Entry 1JGE (X-ray diffraction, 2.10 A resolution); this record covers chains A and B of the 3 polymer chains in the assembly.

Chain A:
Protein: HLA class I histocompatibility antigen, B-27 B*2705 alpha chain
From: Homo sapiens
UniProtKB: P03989 (1B27_HUMAN); residues 1-276 here correspond to UniProt positions 25-300 (UniProt number = residue number + 24)
Chain sequence (276 residues; each row starts with the number of its first residue):
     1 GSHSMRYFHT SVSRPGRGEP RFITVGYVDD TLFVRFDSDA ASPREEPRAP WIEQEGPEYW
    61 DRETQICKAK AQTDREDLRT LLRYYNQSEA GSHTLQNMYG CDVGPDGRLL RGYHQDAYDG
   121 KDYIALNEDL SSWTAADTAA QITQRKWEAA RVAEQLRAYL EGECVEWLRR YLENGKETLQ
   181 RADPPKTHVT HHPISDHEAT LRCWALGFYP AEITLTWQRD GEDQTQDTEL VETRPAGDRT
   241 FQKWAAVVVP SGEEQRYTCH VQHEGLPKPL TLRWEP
Disulfides: C101-C164, C203-C259

Chain B:
Protein: Beta-2-microglobulin
From: Homo sapiens
UniProtKB: P61769 (B2MG_HUMAN); residues 1-99 here correspond to UniProt positions 21-119 (UniProt number = residue number + 20)
Chain sequence (100 residues; row label = number of the first residue in the row; numbering starts at 0):
     0 MIQRTPKIQV YSRHPAENGK SNFLNCYVSG FHPSDIEVDL LKNGERIEKV EHSDLSFSKD
    60 WSFYLLYYTE FTPTEKDEYA CRVNHVTLSQ PKIVKWDRDM
Construct notes: cloning artifact (0)
Disulfides: C25-C80
Swiss-Prot annotation at these positions:
  - modified residue: Q2 (Pyrrolidone carboxylic acid)
  - glycosylation: I1 (N-linked (Glc) (glycation) isoleucine), K19 (N-linked (Glc) (glycation) lysine), K41 (N-linked (Glc) (glycation) lysine), K48 (N-linked (Glc) (glycation) lysine), K58 (N-linked (Glc) (glycation) lysine), K91 (N-linked (Glc) (glycation) lysine), K94 (N-linked (Glc) (glycation) lysine)

How chain A and chain B interact:
Pairs across the interface (45):
  F8(A) - F56(B)
  H9(A) - F56(B)
  T10(A) - F56(B)
  T10(A) - F62(B)
  V12(A) - S33(B)
  I23(A) - L54(B)  hydrophobic
  V25(A) - D53(B)
  V25(A) - S55(B)
  Y27(A) - Y63(B)  hydrogen bond
  R35(A) - D53(B)  salt bridge
  S92(A) - M0(B)
  Q96(A) - F56(B)
  Q96(A) - W60(B)  hydrogen bond (side chain-backbone)
  Q96(A) - F62(B)
  N97(A) - F56(B)
  Q115(A) - W60(B)
  D116(A) - W60(B)
  A117(A) - W60(B)  hydrophobic
  D119(A) - M0(B)
  D119(A) - H31(B)  hydrogen bond (backbone-side chain)
  G120(A) - H31(B)
  D122(A) - W60(B)  hydrogen bond
  H192(A) - D98(B)
  R202(A) - D98(B)  hydrogen bond (side chain-backbone)
  W204(A) - D98(B)
  W204(A) - M99(B)
  V231(A) - Q8(B)
  E232(A) - Q8(B)  hydrogen bond (backbone-side chain)
  E232(A) - Y26(B)  hydrogen bond
  E232(A) - S28(B)  hydrogen bond
  T233(A) - Y26(B)
  R234(A) - Q8(B)  hydrogen bond
  R234(A) - Y10(B)
  R234(A) - M99(B)  hydrogen bond (side chain-backbone)
  P235(A) - Y10(B)  hydrogen bond (backbone-side chain)
  P235(A) - N24(B)
  P235(A) - Y26(B)
  A236(A) - R12(B)  hydrogen bond (backbone-side chain)
  A236(A) - N24(B)  hydrogen bond (backbone-side chain)
  G237(A) - R12(B)
  D238(A) - R12(B)
  Q242(A) - Y10(B)
  Q242(A) - S11(B)  hydrogen bond (side chain-backbone)
  Q242(A) - R12(B)  hydrogen bond (side chain-backbone)
  W244(A) - M99(B)  hydrogen bond (side chain-backbone)
Also at the interface, not in a pair above, chain A (33 interface residues in all): H93, T94, M98
Also at the interface, not in a pair above, chain B (23 interface residues in all): K6, H13, L65, R97

Summary:
Chain A and chain B form an interface of 33 and 23 residues respectively, with 16 hydrogen bonds and 1 salt
bridge. Among the polar pairs are R35(A)-D53(B), Y27(A)-Y63(B) and Q96(A)-W60(B).
Here chain A is HLA class I histocompatibility antigen, B-27 B*2705 alpha chain and chain B is
Beta-2-microglobulin, both from Homo sapiens. Entry 1JGE (HLA-B*2705 bound to nona-peptide m9) was determined
by X-ray diffraction (same publication as 1K5N).
